PDB entry 8BM5 | X-ray diffraction, 1.40 A resolution | chains A and B

[Chain A]
Name: 14-3-3 protein sigma
Organism: Homo sapiens
UniProt: P31947 (1433S_HUMAN); residues 1-231 here = UniProt positions 1-231
Amino-acid sequence (236 residues; numbered -4 to 231; the number before each row is that of its first residue; numbers below 1 keep their minus sign (Gly-4 is residue -4)):
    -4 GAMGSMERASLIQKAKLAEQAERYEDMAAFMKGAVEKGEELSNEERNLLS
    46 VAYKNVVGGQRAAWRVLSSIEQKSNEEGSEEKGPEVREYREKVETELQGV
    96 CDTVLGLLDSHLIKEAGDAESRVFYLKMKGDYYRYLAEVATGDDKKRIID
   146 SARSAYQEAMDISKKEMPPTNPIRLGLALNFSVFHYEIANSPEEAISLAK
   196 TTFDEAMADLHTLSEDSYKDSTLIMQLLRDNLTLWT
Differences from the reference sequence: expression tag (-4 to 0); engineered mutation Asn38 (Cys in P31947)
Covalent attachments: 4-methanoyl-N-methyl-N-(2-sulfanylethyl)benzenesulfonamide (QQ0) linked to Lys122
Bound ions: Mg2+ site 1 near Glu2 (its only coordinating residue here); Mg2+ site 2: Glu35, Glu110, Glu188; Mg2+ site 3: Glu75, Glu161
Ligand contacts: QQ0 (4-methanoyl-N-methyl-N-(2-sulfanylethyl)benzenesulfonamide): Phe119, Pro167, Ile168, Gly171, Leu174, Leu218, Ile219, Leu222
UniProt features mapped onto this chain:
  - site (Interaction with phosphoserine on interacting protein): Arg56, Arg129
  - modified residue (Phosphoserine): Ser5, Ser74
From the paper describing this entry:
  - binding site for QQ0: Lys122

[Chain B]
Name: Estrogen-related receptor gamma
UniProt: P62508 (ERR3_HUMAN); numbering as in UniProt (aligned over 174-182)
Amino-acid sequence (10 residues; row label = number of the first residue in the row):
   174 KRRRKSCQAX
Unresolved in the structure: 174
Differences from the reference sequence: expression tag (183)
Modified positions: Ser179 (phosphoserine; SEP); NH2 (amino group) at position 183
From the paper describing this entry:
  - binding site for QQ0: Cys180

[How chain A and chain B interact]
Contacting residue pairs (21; chain A residue first):
  Arg56(A) with Arg176(B); Arg177(B); Ser179(B)
  Arg60(A) with Arg176(B)
  Arg129(A) with Arg177(B); Ser179(B)
  Tyr130(A) with Ser179(B)
  Leu174(A) with Lys178(B); Ser179(B); Cys180(B)
  Asn175(A) with Ser179(B); Cys180(B), hydrogen bond (side chain-backbone)
  Val178(A) with Arg177(B); Lys178(B)
  Glu182(A) with Arg177(B), salt bridge
  Leu222(A) with Lys178(B)
  Asp225(A) with Lys178(B), salt bridge
  Asn226(A) with Arg177(B); Lys178(B), hydrogen bond (side chain-backbone)
  Leu229(A) with Arg175(B); Arg177(B)
Other interface residues (no listed pair), chain A (16 interface residues in all): Lys49, Glu133, Gly171, Trp230
Other interface residues (no listed pair), chain B (7 interface residues in all): Gln181

[In short]
16 residues of chain A face 7 of chain B across their interface, with 2 hydrogen bonds and 2 salt bridges.
Among the polar pairs are Glu182(A)-Arg177(B), Asp225(A)-Lys178(B) and Asn175(A)-Cys180(B). Ligands of chain
B: compound QQ0. Compound QQ0 is covalently linked to Lys122(A). The paper reports a binding site for QQ0 at
Lys122(A) and Cys180(B).
Here chain A is 14-3-3 protein sigma (Homo sapiens) and chain B is Estrogen-related receptor gamma. Entry 8BM5
(Ternary structure of 14-3-3s, ERRg phosphopeptide and dual-reactive compound 7) was determined by X-ray
diffraction (same publication as 8B2I, 8B2K, 8B4Q, 8B5P, 8BFC, 8BI7, 8BJG and 8BJN).
